Entry 8W9Z (electron microscopy, 3.00 A resolution); this record covers chains B and H of the 20 polymer chains in the assembly.

Chain B:
Protein: DNA-directed RNA polymerase subunit beta
From: Nicotiana tabacum
UniProtKB: P06271 (RPOB_TOBAC); residues 1-1070 here = UniProt positions 1-1070
Sequence (1070 residues; row label = number of the first residue in the row):
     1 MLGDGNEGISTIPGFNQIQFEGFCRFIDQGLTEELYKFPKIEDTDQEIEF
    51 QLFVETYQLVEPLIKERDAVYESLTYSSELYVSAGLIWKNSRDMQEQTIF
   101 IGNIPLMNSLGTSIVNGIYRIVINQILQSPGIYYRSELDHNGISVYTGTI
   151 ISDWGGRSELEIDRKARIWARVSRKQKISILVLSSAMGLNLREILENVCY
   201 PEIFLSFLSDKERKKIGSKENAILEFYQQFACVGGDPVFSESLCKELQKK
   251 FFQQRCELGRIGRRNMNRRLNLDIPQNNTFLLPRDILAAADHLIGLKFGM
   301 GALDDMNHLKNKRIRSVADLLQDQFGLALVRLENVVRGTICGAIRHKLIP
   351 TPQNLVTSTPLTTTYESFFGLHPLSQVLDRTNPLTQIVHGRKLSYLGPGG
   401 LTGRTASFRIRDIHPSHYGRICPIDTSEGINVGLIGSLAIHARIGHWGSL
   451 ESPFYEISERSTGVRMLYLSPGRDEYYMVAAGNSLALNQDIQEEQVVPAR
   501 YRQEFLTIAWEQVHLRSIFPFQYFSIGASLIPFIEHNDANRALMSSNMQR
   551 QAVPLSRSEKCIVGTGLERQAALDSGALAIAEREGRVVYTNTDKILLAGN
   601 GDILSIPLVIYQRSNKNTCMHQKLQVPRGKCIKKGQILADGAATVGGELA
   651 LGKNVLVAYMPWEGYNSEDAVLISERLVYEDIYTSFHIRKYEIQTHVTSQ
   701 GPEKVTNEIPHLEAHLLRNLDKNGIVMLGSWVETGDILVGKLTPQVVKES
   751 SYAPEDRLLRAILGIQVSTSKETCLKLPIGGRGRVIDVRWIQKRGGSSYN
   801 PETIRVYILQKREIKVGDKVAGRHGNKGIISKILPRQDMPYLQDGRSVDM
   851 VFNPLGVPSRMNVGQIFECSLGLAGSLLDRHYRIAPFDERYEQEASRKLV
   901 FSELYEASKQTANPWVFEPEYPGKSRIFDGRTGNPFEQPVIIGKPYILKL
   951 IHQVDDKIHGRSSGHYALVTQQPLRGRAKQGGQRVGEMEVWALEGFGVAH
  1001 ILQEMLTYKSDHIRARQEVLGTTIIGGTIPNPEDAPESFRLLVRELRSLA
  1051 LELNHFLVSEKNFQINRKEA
Disordered / not traced: 1-5, 209-250, 692-717, 740-771, 954-985, 1012-1034, 1070
Bound ions: Zn2+: Glu535, His536, Glu889, Ser896

Chain H:
Protein: Protein PLASTID TRANSCRIPTIONALLY ACTIVE 12-like
From: Nicotiana tabacum
UniProtKB: A0A1S3YPU3 (A0A1S3YPU3_TOBAC); residues 1-531 here = UniProt positions 1-531
Sequence (531 residues; each row starts with the number of its first residue):
     1 MASVLSTSLYQDRGLRTMVSTDGFVPSFCCPYRKTLFTGTIPVSIWQFKL
    51 VSSSPFQKAPLAPCIKCENKEKDQASQGSFEQVSVERYPYHSYMDSTSGQ
   101 LEPASGARASIPGQEYWPEGTASRVRAARAPEPTGTSTGTPSYGKNPGSR
   151 RKKYKASAAASKPSEINIISDDSAESPDNLPEEPKDLSSEYVIYQPEQEE
   201 EELTGYELDKRLGRPHPFIDPKTKKKIEKPLTSEELWWNWRKPEKEQWSR
   251 WQRRRPDVETVFLKAMAETGQVKLYGDHPTLTETALYRARRHLYKKERLQ
   301 AEKEKLEKIGPIAYYSEWVQAWKKDTSREAIQKHFEETGEDENTQLIEMF
   351 CHQTDREYRIMMGTDIRIPRDPLAMRMREDQIKQIWGGDPVYPTINYIQD
   401 PDEVIDYRGPDFHEPTPNMLAYLKEHGKIISREELEKILAKEKTEEIEVA
   451 EIDEAMARAVDIGENDDEEEGSDAEVEEGDEKITRNWSVLKSNPELRKSK
   501 EKPKKKDMSLEEAVDDSENLTDFLMDFDEDE
Disordered / not traced: 1-186, 447-531

Chain B / chain H interface:
Contacting residue pairs (109; chain B residue first):
  Thr11(B) - Asp411(H)  hydrogen bond (side chain-backbone)
  Thr11(B) - Phe412(H)
  Ile12(B) - His413(H)
  Gly14(B) - His413(H)
  Gln17(B) - Thr416(H)
  Phe20(B) - Pro417(H)
  Phe20(B) - Met419(H)  hydrophobic
  Phe23(B) - Met419(H)  hydrophobic
  Ile27(B) - Leu423(H)  hydrophobic
  Gln58(B) - Ile430(H)
  Leu59(B) - Ile429(H)
  Leu59(B) - Ile430(H)  hydrogen bond (backbone-backbone)
  Val60(B) - Ile429(H)
  Val60(B) - Ile430(H)
  Val60(B) - Ser431(H)
  Val60(B) - Arg432(H)
  Glu61(B) - Lys424(H)  salt bridge
  Glu61(B) - Ile429(H)
  Glu61(B) - Ile430(H)  hydrogen bond (backbone-backbone)
  Glu61(B) - Ser431(H)
  Glu61(B) - Arg432(H)  hydrogen bond (side chain-backbone)
  Tyr76(B) - Leu420(H)
  Met107(B) - Met419(H)
  Asn108(B) - Met419(H)
  Ser109(B) - Pro417(H)
  Asn483(B) - Arg250(H)
  Leu485(B) - Trp248(H)
  Ala486(B) - Trp248(H)  hydrophobic
  Asn488(B) - Lys245(H)
  Asn488(B) - Glu246(H)
  Asn488(B) - Gln247(H)
  Asn488(B) - Trp248(H)
  Gln489(B) - Lys245(H)  hydrogen bond (backbone-side chain)
  Asp490(B) - Lys245(H)
  Lys560(B) - Pro401(H)  hydrogen bond (side chain-backbone)
  Lys560(B) - Glu403(H)  hydrogen bond (side chain-backbone)
  Arg569(B) - Ile405(H)
  Arg569(B) - Tyr407(H)  hydrogen bond (backbone-side chain)
  Arg569(B) - Phe412(H)
  Gln570(B) - His413(H)
  Ala572(B) - Tyr407(H)
  Leu573(B) - Tyr407(H)  hydrophobic
  Leu573(B) - His413(H)
  Asp574(B) - His413(H)  salt bridge
  Lys633(B) - Arg408(H)
  Lys634(B) - Arg408(H)
  Lys634(B) - Pro415(H)
  Gly635(B) - Tyr407(H)
  Gln636(B) - Asp406(H)
  Gln636(B) - Arg408(H)
  Ile637(B) - Tyr407(H)  hydrophobic
  Gly646(B) - Ile405(H)  hydrogen bond (backbone-backbone)
  Gly647(B) - Tyr407(H)  hydrogen bond (backbone-side chain)
  Glu648(B) - Gln399(H)  hydrogen bond
  Glu648(B) - Ile405(H)
  Gln843(B) - Met362(H)
  Gln843(B) - Ile368(H)
  Gln843(B) - Arg370(H)
  Asp879(B) - Pro401(H)
  Arg880(B) - Ile398(H)
  His881(B) - Tyr397(H)
  His881(B) - Ile398(H)
  His881(B) - Gln399(H)  hydrogen bond (backbone-backbone)
  His881(B) - Pro401(H)
  Tyr882(B) - Tyr397(H)
  Arg883(B) - Tyr397(H)  hydrogen bond (backbone-backbone)
  Arg883(B) - Gln399(H)
  Ile884(B) - Tyr397(H)
  Glu889(B) - Arg250(H)  hydrogen bond (backbone-side chain)
  Arg890(B) - Arg250(H)  hydrogen bond (backbone-side chain)
  Tyr891(B) - Tyr392(H)  hydrophobic
  Glu892(B) - Pro390(H)
  Glu892(B) - Val391(H)  hydrogen bond (side chain-backbone)
  Gln893(B) - Arg250(H)
  Gln893(B) - Trp251(H)
  Glu894(B) - Arg255(H)  salt bridge
  Arg897(B) - Arg255(H)
  Arg897(B) - Pro256(H)
  Arg897(B) - Ile385(H)  hydrogen bond (side chain-backbone)
  Arg897(B) - Trp386(H)
  Lys898(B) - Trp386(H)
  Lys898(B) - Gly388(H)
  Lys898(B) - Asp389(H)  hydrogen bond (side chain-backbone)
  Lys898(B) - Pro390(H)
  Leu899(B) - Thr394(H)
  Leu899(B) - Tyr397(H)  hydrophobic
  Phe901(B) - Trp386(H)  hydrophobic
  Ser902(B) - Trp386(H)  hydrogen bond
  Glu903(B) - Thr394(H)
  Tyr905(B) - Glu379(H)
  Tyr905(B) - Ile382(H)  hydrophobic
  Tyr905(B) - Trp386(H)  hydrophobic
  Gln910(B) - Arg356(H)  hydrogen bond (backbone-side chain)
  Ala912(B) - Arg356(H)
  Ala912(B) - Arg359(H)  hydrogen bond (backbone-side chain)
  Asn913(B) - Arg359(H)
  Pro914(B) - Arg359(H)
  Phe917(B) - Ile382(H)  hydrophobic
  Phe917(B) - Trp386(H)  hydrophobic
  Glu918(B) - Arg370(H)  salt bridge
  Pro919(B) - Val258(H)
  Pro919(B) - Ala374(H)  hydrophobic
  Glu920(B) - Arg370(H)
  Glu920(B) - Asp371(H)  hydrogen bond (side chain-backbone)
  Glu920(B) - Ala374(H)
  Arg926(B) - Ile368(H)
  Phe928(B) - Arg367(H)
  Phe928(B) - Ile368(H)  hydrophobic
  Pro935(B) - Arg367(H)
Also at the interface, not in a pair above, chain B (83 interface residues in all): Glu7, Pro13, Asn16, Cys24, Pro62, Gln97, Leu106, Leu487, Leu578, Glu582, Gln625, Ala885, Asp888, Lys909, Thr911, Trp915, Pro922
Also at the interface, not in a pair above, chain H (64 interface residues in all): Asp257, Phe262, Lys295, Ile360, Gly387, Asp400, Val404, Glu414, Asn418, Tyr422, Lys428, Leu435, Leu439, Lys443

Overview:
83 residues of chain B and 64 residues of chain H are in contact, with 22 hydrogen bonds and 4 salt bridges.
Polar contacts include Glu61(B)-Lys424(H), Asp574(B)-His413(H) and Glu894(B)-Arg255(H). Glu535(B), His536(B),
Glu889(B) and Ser896(B) form the Zn2+ site.
Here chain B is DNA-directed RNA polymerase subunit beta and chain H is Protein PLASTID TRANSCRIPTIONALLY
ACTIVE 12-like, both from Nicotiana tabacum. Entry 8W9Z (The cryo-EM structure of the Nicotiana tabacum
PEP-PAP) was determined by electron microscopy, deposited together with 8WA0 and 8WA1.
